1W2D - chain A; structure by X-ray diffraction, 1.94 A resolution.

[Chain A]
Protein: Inositol-trisphosphate 3-kinase A
Source organism: Homo sapiens
Notes: EC 2.1.7.127; fragment: catalytic domain, residues 197-461
Reference sequence: P23677 (IP3K_HUMAN); residue numbers follow UniProt; this construct covers 197-461
Chain sequence (265 residues; numbered 197 to 461; the number before each row is that of its first residue):
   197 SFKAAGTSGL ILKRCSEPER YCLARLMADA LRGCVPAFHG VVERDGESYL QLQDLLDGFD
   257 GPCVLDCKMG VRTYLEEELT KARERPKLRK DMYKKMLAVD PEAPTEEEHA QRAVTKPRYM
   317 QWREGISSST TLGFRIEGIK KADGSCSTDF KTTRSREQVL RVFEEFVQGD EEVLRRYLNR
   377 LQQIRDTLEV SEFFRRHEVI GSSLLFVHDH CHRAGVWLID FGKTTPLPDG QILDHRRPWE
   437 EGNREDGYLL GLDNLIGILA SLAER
Ion coordination: Mn2+: Asp416 (together with inositol-(1,3,4,5)-tetrakisphosphate)
Residues lining bound ligands:
  - inositol-(1,3,4,5)-tetrakisphosphate (4IP): Lys264, Arg285, Met288, Lys291, Lys312, Tyr315, Met316, Arg319, Glu333, Gly397, Asp416, Lys419
  - ADP (adenosine-5'-diphosphate): Ser197, Phe198, Ile207, Lys209, Pro232, Leu248, Gln249, Asp250, Leu251, Leu252, Val260, Asp262, Lys336, Leu401, Ile415, Asp416
UniProt features mapped onto this chain:
  - region: Asp287 to Val295 (Calmodulin-binding)
  - binding site (ATP): Ser197, Lys209, Gln249 to Leu251, Asp262, Lys336, Asp416
  - binding site (substrate): Lys264, Arg285, Lys312 to Arg319, Lys419
  - modified residue: Ser197 (Phosphoserine)
From the paper describing this entry:
  - binding site for inositol-(1,3,4,5)-tetrakisphosphate: Lys264
  - mutagenesis - D262A, D262N, R319A: decreased catalytic activity
  - mutagenesis - R319D, D416A: abolished catalytic activity
  - mutagenesis - K199A: unchanged catalytic activity
  - specificity-determining residues: Glu333, Lys419 (by similarity / conservation)
  - post-translational modification sites: Thr311 (citing earlier work)

[In short]
Chain A binds ADP and inositol-(1,3,4,5)-tetrakisphosphate. Curated annotation (UniProt) lists 8 ATP-binding
residues and 11 substrate-binding residues. From the paper: a binding site for
inositol-(1,3,4,5)-tetrakisphosphate at Lys264; D262A, D262N and R319A reduce catalytic activity; 6
substitutions were tested in all.
Chain A is Inositol-trisphosphate 3-kinase A (Homo sapiens); the structure, Human Inositol
(1,4,5)-trisphosphate 3-kinase complexed with Mn2+/ADP/Ins(1,3,4,5)P4, was determined by X-ray diffraction
(same publication as 1W2F).
